8J7U - chains A and C of the 6 polymer chains in the assembly; structure by electron microscopy, 3.12 A resolution.

[Chain A]
Protein: Zinc transporter 7
From: Homo sapiens
UniProt: Q8NEW0 (ZNT7_HUMAN); residue numbers follow UniProt; this construct covers 1-376
Sequence (390 residues; each row starts with the number of its first residue; numbers below 1 keep their minus sign (Met-13 is residue -13)):
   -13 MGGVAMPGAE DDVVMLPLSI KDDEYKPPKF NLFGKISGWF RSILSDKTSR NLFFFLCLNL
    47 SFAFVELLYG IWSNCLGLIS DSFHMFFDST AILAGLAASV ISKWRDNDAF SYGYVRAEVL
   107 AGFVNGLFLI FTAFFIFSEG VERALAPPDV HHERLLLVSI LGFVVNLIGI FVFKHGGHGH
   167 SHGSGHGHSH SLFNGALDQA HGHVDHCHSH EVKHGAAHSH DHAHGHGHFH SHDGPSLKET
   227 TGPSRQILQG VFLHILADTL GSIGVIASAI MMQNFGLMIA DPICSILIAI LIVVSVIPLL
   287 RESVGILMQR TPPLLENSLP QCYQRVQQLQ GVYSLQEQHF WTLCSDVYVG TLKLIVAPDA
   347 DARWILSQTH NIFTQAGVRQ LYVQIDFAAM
Disordered / not traced: -13 to 21, 58-69, 133-135, 163-225, 260-265
Differences from the reference sequence: initiating methionine (-13); expression tag (-12 to 0)
Ion coordination: Zn2+: Asp74, His240, Asp244
What the authors report for this chain:
  - Zn2+ coordination through a water molecule: His70

[Chain C]
Protein: Light chain of YN7114-08 Fab
From: Mus musculus
Notes: antibody fragment or engineered binder
Sequence (218 residues; numbered 1 to 218; the number before each row is that of its first residue):
     1 DIVLTQSPAS LAVSLRRRAT ISCRASESVD GYGHSFMHWY QQKSGQPPKL LIYRASNLES
    61 GVPARFSGSG SRTDFTLTID PVEADDAATY YCQQSNEDPY TFGSGTKLEI KRADAAPTVS
   121 IFPPSSEQLT SGGASVVCFL NNFYPKDINV KWKIDGSERQ NGVLNSWTDQ DSKDSTYSMS
   181 STLTLTKDEY ERHNSYTCEA THKTSTSPIV KSFNRNEC
Disordered / not traced: 216-218
Cystine bridges: Cys23-Cys92, Cys138-Cys198

[How chain A and chain C interact]
Contacting residue pairs (13):
  Gln316(A) - Asp98(C)  hydrogen bond
  Gln316(A) - Tyr100(C)  hydrogen bond
  Asp347(A) - Phe36(C)
  Arg349(A) - His34(C)
  Arg349(A) - Arg54(C)
  Trp350(A) - Phe36(C)  hydrophobic
  Trp350(A) - Ser95(C)  hydrogen bond (side chain-backbone)
  Trp350(A) - Asn96(C)  hydrogen bond (side chain-backbone)
  Ser353(A) - Gly31(C)
  Ser353(A) - Phe36(C)
  Gln354(A) - Asn96(C)
  His356(A) - Tyr32(C)  hydrogen bond
  Asn357(A) - Tyr32(C)
Other interface residues (no listed pair), chain A (9 interface residues in all): Thr360
Other interface residues (no listed pair), chain C (10 interface residues in all): Glu97

[Summary]
9 residues of chain A and 10 residues of chain C are in contact, with 5 hydrogen bonds. Polar pairs include
Gln316(A)-Asp98(C), Gln316(A)-Tyr100(C) and Trp350(A)-Ser95(C). Asp74(A), His240(A) and Asp244(A) form the
Zn2+ site. The paper reports water-mediated Zn2+ coordination by His70(A).
Chain A is Zinc transporter 7 (Homo sapiens) and chain C is Light chain of YN7114-08 Fab (Mus musculus); the
structure, Cryo-EM structure of hZnT7-Fab complex in zinc-bound state, was determined by electron microscopy
(same publication as 8J7T, 8J7V, 8J7W, 8J7X, 8J7Y and 8J80).
